Entry 1U6I (X-ray diffraction, 2.20 A resolution); this record covers chains A and C of the 6 polymer chains in the assembly.

# Chain A (and C)
Molecule: F420-dependent methylenetetrahydromethanopterin dehydrogenase
Organism: Methanopyrus kandleri
Notes: EC 1.5.99.9; chain C of this document is another copy of the same molecule, construct and numbering; everything in this record applies to it too
UniProtKB: P94951 (MTD_METKA); residues 2-283 here correspond to UniProt positions 1-282 (UniProt number = residue number - 1)
Amino-acid sequence (283 residues; row label = number of the first residue in the row):
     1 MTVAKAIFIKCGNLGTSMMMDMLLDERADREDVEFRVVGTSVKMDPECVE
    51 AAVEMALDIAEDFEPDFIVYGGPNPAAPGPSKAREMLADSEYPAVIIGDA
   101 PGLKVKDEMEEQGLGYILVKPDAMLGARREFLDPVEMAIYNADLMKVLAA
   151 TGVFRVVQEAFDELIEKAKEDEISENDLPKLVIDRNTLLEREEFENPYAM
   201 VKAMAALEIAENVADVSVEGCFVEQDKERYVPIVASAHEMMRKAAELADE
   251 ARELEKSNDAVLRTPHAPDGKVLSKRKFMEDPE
Unresolved in the structure: 1
Differences from the reference sequence: initiating methionine (1)

# Chain A / chain C interface
Contacting residue pairs (15; chain A residue first):
  Glu253(A) with Lys202(C), salt bridge
  Lys256(A) with Asn196(C); Tyr198(C); Lys202(C)
  Ser257(A) with Asn196(C); Leu254(C); Ser257(C); Asn258(C), hydrogen bond (backbone-side chain)
  Asp259(A) with Pro197(C); Tyr198(C)
  Val261(A) with Tyr198(C)
  Arg263(A) with Tyr198(C), hydrogen bond
  Phe278(A) with Pro197(C), hydrophobic; Tyr198(C); Val201(C), hydrophobic
Other interface residues (no listed pair), chain A (8 interface residues in all): Asn258

# Overview
The chain A/chain C interface involves 8 residues from each chain; the contacts include 2 hydrogen bonds and 1
salt bridge. Polar contacts include Glu253(A)-Lys202(C), Ser257(A)-Asn258(C) and Arg263(A)-Tyr198(C).
Both chains are F420-dependent methylenetetrahydromethanopterin dehydrogenase (Methanopyrus kandleri). Entry
1U6I (The Structure of native coenzyme F420-dependent methylenetetrahydromethanopterin dehydrogenase at 2.2A
resolution) was determined by X-ray diffraction, deposited together with 1U6J and 1U6K.
